Entry 8H7A (X-ray diffraction, 1.92 A resolution); this record covers chains A and D of the 4 polymer chains in the assembly.

Chain A:
Protein: Histone acetyltransferase KAT6A
From: Homo sapiens
Notes: EC 2.3.1.48
UniProtKB: Q92794 (KAT6A_HUMAN); numbering as in UniProt (aligned over 1-85)
Chain sequence (86 residues; row label = number of the first residue in the row; numbering starts at 0):
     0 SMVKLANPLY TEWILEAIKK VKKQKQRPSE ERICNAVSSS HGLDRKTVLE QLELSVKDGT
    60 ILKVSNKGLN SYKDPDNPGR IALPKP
Disordered / not traced: 0-1, 79-85
Differences from the reference sequence: expression tag (0)
What the authors report for this chain:
  - self-association interface (contacts with another copy of this molecule); pairs are residue here / residue on that copy: Ser-28/Glu-30 (hydrogen bond), Glu-29/Glu-30 (hydrogen bond), Glu-30/Glu-30 (hydrogen bond)
  - binding site for the 13-nt DNA strand: Gln-23, Lys-24, Gln-25, Arg-26

Chain D:
Molecule: 13-nt DNA strand
Sequence (13 nucleotides; row label = number of the first residue in the row):
     1 GGTCCGTCGG ACC

How chain A and chain D interact:
Residue-residue contacts (7):
  Lys-24(A) with DC4(D), base contact; DC5(D), hydrogen bond to the base
  Gln-25(A) with DC4(D), sugar contact; DC5(D), base contact; DG6(D), hydrogen bond to the base
  Arg-26(A) with DC4(D), salt bridge to the phosphate
  Pro-27(A) with DC4(D), phosphate contact
Other interface residues (no listed pair), chain A (7 interface residues in all): Lys-21, Ser-70, Gly-78
Other interface residues (no listed pair), chain D (4 interface residues in all): DT3

In short:
Chain A and chain D form an interface of 7 and 4 residues respectively; the contacts include 2 hydrogen bonds
and 1 salt bridge. Polar contacts include Lys-24(A)/DC5(D), Gln-25(A)/DG6(D) and Arg-26(A)/DC4(D). The paper
reports a binding site for the 13-nt DNA strand at Gln-23(A), Lys-24(A) and Gln-25(A) among others; a
self-association interface involving Ser-28(A), Glu-29(A) and Glu-30(A).
Here chain A is Histone acetyltransferase KAT6A (Homo sapiens) and chain D is a 13-nt DNA strand. Entry 8H7A
(Crystal structure of the dimer form KAT6A WH domain with its bound double stranded DNA) was determined by
X-ray diffraction, deposited together with 7Y43.
